4DG4 - chains A and E; structure by X-ray diffraction, 1.40 A resolution.

# Chain A
Protein: PRSS3 protein
From: Homo sapiens
Notes: EC 3.4.21.4
UniProtKB: Q8N2U3 (Q8N2U3_HUMAN); the construct lacks a stretch of the UniProt sequence and is renumbered around it, so the offset changes along the chain: 16-34 = UniProt 28-46; 37-67 = UniProt 47-77; 69-125 = UniProt 78-134; 127-130 = UniProt 135-138; 6 more segments
Amino-acid sequence (224 residues; row label = number of the first residue in the row; note: 10 numbers in that range are skipped by the numbering (no residue carries them; nothing is unmodelled there)):
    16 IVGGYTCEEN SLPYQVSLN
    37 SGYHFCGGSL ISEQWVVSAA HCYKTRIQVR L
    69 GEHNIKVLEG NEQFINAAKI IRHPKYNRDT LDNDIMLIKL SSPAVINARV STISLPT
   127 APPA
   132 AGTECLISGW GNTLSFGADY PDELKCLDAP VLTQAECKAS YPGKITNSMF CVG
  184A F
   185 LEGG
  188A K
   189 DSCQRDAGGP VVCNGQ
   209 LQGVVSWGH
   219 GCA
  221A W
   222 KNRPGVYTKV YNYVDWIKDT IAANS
Sequence notes: engineered mutation Tyr39 (Ser49 in Q8N2U3), Ala195 (Ser204 in Q8N2U3)
Disulfide bonds: Cys22-Cys157, Cys42-Cys58, Cys136-Cys201, Cys168-Cys182, Cys191-Cys220
Bound ions: Ca2+: Asn72, Glu80
Reported in the primary citation:
  - mutagenesis - S39Y (5-fold): increased binding to BPTI
  - mutagenesis - S39Y (12.5-fold): increased binding to APPI
  - mutagenesis - S39Y: decreased catalytic activity on BPTI
  - mutagenesis - S39Y: decreased catalytic activity on APPI
  - conformationally variable residues (loop rearrangement): Ser37 to Tyr39

# Chain E
Protein: Pancreatic trypsin inhibitor
From: Bos taurus
UniProtKB: P00974 (BPT1_BOVIN); residues 1-58 here correspond to UniProt positions 36-93 (UniProt number = residue number + 35)
Amino-acid sequence (58 residues; numbered 1 to 58; the number before each row is that of its first residue):
     1 RPDFCLEPPY TGPCKARIIR YFYNAKAGLC QTFVYGGCRA KRNNFKSAED CMRTCGGA
Disulfide bonds: Cys5-Cys55, Cys14-Cys38, Cys30-Cys51
Curated features (UniProtKB/Swiss-Prot):
  - site: Lys15, Ala16 (Reactive bond for trypsin)

# How chain A and chain E interact
Contacting residue pairs (39):
  Tyr39(A) - Arg17(E)
  Tyr39(A) - Ile18(E)
  Tyr39(A) - Ile19(E)  hydrogen bond (side chain-backbone)
  Phe41(A) - Ala16(E)
  Phe41(A) - Arg17(E)  hydrogen bond (backbone-backbone)
  Phe41(A) - Ile18(E)  hydrophobic
  Cys42(A) - Ala16(E)  hydrophobic
  His57(A) - Cys14(E)
  His57(A) - Lys15(E)  hydrogen bond (side chain-backbone)
  His57(A) - Ala16(E)
  His57(A) - Gly36(E)
  Lys60(A) - Ile18(E)
  Asp97(A) - Arg39(E)
  Leu99(A) - Cys14(E)  hydrophobic
  Leu99(A) - Cys38(E)  hydrophobic
  Tyr151(A) - Arg17(E)
  Tyr151(A) - Val34(E)
  Asp189(A) - Lys15(E)  salt bridge
  Ser190(A) - Lys15(E)  hydrogen bond
  Cys191(A) - Lys15(E)
  Gln192(A) - Thr11(E)
  Gln192(A) - Gly12(E)
  Gln192(A) - Cys14(E)  hydrogen bond (side chain-backbone)
  Gln192(A) - Lys15(E)
  Gln192(A) - Ala16(E)
  Arg193(A) - Lys15(E)  hydrogen bond (backbone-backbone)
  Arg193(A) - Ala16(E)
  Arg193(A) - Arg17(E)
  Asp194(A) - Lys15(E)  hydrogen bond (backbone-backbone)
  Ala195(A) - Lys15(E)  hydrogen bond (backbone-backbone)
  Ala195(A) - Ala16(E)
  Val213(A) - Lys15(E)
  Ser214(A) - Cys14(E)
  Ser214(A) - Lys15(E)  hydrogen bond (backbone-backbone)
  Trp215(A) - Pro13(E)
  Trp215(A) - Lys15(E)
  Gly216(A) - Pro13(E)  hydrogen bond (backbone-backbone)
  Gly216(A) - Lys15(E)
  Gly226(A) - Lys15(E)
Other interface residues (no listed pair), chain A (24 interface residues in all): His40, Arg96, His217, Gly219
Other interface residues (no listed pair), chain E (14 interface residues in all): Gly37

# Overview
The interface between chain A and chain E involves 24 residues on one side and 14 on the other, with 10
hydrogen bonds and 1 salt bridge. Polar pairs include Asp189(A)-Lys15(E), Tyr39(A)-Ile19(E) and
His57(A)-Lys15(E). Asn72(A) and Glu80(A) form the Ca2+ site. The paper reports that S39Y of chain A increases
binding to BPTI; conformational variability at Ser37(A).
Chain A is PRSS3 protein (Homo sapiens) and chain E is Pancreatic trypsin inhibitor (Bos taurus); the
structure, Human mesotrypsin-S39Y complexed with bovine pancreatic trypsin inhibitor (BPTI), was determined by
X-ray diffraction.
